PDB entry 8QSY | electron microscopy, 2.68 A resolution | chains PK and PL of the 74 polymer chains in the assembly

# Chain PK (and PL)
Protein: Portal protein
Organism: Haloferax tailed virus 1
Notes: chain PL of this document is another copy of the same molecule, construct and numbering; everything in this record applies to it too
UniProtKB: A0A410N6Q2 (A0A410N6Q2_9CAUD); residue numbers follow UniProt; this construct covers 1-675
Sequence (675 residues; row label = number of the first residue in the row):
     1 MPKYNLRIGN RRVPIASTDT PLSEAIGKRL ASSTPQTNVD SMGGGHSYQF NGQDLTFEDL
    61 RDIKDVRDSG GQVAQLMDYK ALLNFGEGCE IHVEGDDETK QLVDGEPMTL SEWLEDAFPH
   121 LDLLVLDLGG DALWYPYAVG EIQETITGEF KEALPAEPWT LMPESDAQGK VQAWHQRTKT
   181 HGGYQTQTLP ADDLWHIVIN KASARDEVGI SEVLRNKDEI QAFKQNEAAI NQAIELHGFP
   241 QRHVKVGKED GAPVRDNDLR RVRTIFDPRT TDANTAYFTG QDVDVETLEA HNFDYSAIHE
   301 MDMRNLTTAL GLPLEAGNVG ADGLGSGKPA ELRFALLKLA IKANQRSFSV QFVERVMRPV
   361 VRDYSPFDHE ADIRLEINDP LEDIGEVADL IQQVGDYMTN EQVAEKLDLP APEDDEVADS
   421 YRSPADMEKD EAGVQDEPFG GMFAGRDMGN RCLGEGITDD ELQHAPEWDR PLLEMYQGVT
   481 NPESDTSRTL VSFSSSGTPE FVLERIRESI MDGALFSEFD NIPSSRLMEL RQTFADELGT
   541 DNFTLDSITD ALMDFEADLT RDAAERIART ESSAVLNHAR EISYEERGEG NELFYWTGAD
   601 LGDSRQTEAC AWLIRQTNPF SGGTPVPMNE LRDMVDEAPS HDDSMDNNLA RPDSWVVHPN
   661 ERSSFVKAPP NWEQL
Disordered / not traced: 1-30, 46-48, 435-675 (chain PL: 1-30, 46-51, 435-675)
Modified residues: His-196 (nd1-phosphonohistidine; HIP); His-243 (nd1-phosphonohistidine; HIP); His-291 (nd1-phosphonohistidine; HIP)

# Chain PK / chain PL interface
Residue-residue contacts (183; chain PK residue first):
  Ala-31(PK) / Ile-142(PL)
  Ala-31(PK) / Glu-144(PL)  hydrogen bond (backbone-side chain)
  Ala-31(PK) / Tyr-364(PL)
  Ser-32(PK) / Gln-143(PL)  hydrogen bond
  Ser-32(PK) / Glu-144(PL)  hydrogen bond (backbone-backbone)
  Ser-33(PK) / Gln-143(PL)
  Ser-33(PK) / Glu-144(PL)
  Ser-33(PK) / Thr-145(PL)  hydrogen bond (side chain-backbone)
  Ser-33(PK) / Ile-146(PL)
  Thr-34(PK) / Gln-143(PL)  hydrogen bond (backbone-side chain)
  Pro-35(PK) / Glu-141(PL)
  Pro-35(PK) / Gln-143(PL)
  Gln-36(PK) / Glu-141(PL)  hydrogen bond (backbone-side chain)
  Gln-36(PK) / Gln-187(PL)  hydrogen bond (backbone-side chain)
  Gln-36(PK) / Asp-193(PL)
  Thr-37(PK) / Glu-141(PL)  hydrogen bond
  Thr-37(PK) / Ala-156(PL)
  Thr-37(PK) / Gln-176(PL)
  Thr-37(PK) / Gln-187(PL)
  Thr-37(PK) / Leu-189(PL)
  Asn-38(PK) / Gln-176(PL)  hydrogen bond (backbone-side chain)
  Asn-38(PK) / Thr-178(PL)
  Asn-38(PK) / Gln-185(PL)
  Asn-38(PK) / Gln-187(PL)
  Val-39(PK) / Glu-157(PL)
  Val-39(PK) / Thr-178(PL)
  Asp-40(PK) / Arg-61(PL)  salt bridge
  Asp-40(PK) / Glu-157(PL)
  Asp-40(PK) / Trp-159(PL)  hydrogen bond
  Asp-40(PK) / Thr-178(PL)
  Asp-40(PK) / Lys-179(PL)  hydrogen bond (side chain-backbone)
  Ser-41(PK) / Lys-179(PL)
  Met-42(PK) / Thr-180(PL)
  Met-42(PK) / His-181(PL)  hydrogen bond (backbone-backbone)
  Gly-43(PK) / His-181(PL)
  Gly-44(PK) / His-181(PL)
  Gly-44(PK) / Gly-182(PL)
  Ala-202(PK) / Trp-159(PL)
  Ser-203(PK) / Glu-157(PL)  hydrogen bond
  Ser-203(PK) / Trp-159(PL)
  Ala-204(PK) / Asp-127(PL)
  Ala-204(PK) / Pro-155(PL)  hydrophobic
  Arg-205(PK) / Glu-141(PL)  salt bridge
  Arg-205(PK) / Leu-154(PL)
  Arg-205(PK) / Pro-155(PL)  hydrogen bond (side chain-backbone)
  Arg-205(PK) / Ala-156(PL)
  Arg-215(PK) / Arg-67(PL)  hydrogen bond (side chain-backbone)
  Arg-215(PK) / Asp-68(PL)
  Arg-215(PK) / Ser-69(PL)
  Arg-215(PK) / Gly-70(PL)
  Arg-215(PK) / Ala-74(PL)
  Arg-215(PK) / Asp-78(PL)  salt bridge
  Asn-216(PK) / Gly-70(PL)
  Asn-216(PK) / Gly-71(PL)  hydrogen bond (side chain-backbone)
  Glu-219(PK) / Gly-71(PL)
  Ala-229(PK) / Phe-239(PL)  hydrophobic
  Ile-230(PK) / Phe-239(PL)
  Gln-232(PK) / Pro-268(PL)
  Ala-233(PK) / Phe-239(PL)  hydrophobic
  Glu-235(PK) / Thr-271(PL)
  Glu-235(PK) / Asp-272(PL)
  Glu-235(PK) / Ala-273(PL)
  Leu-236(PK) / Arg-242(PL)  hydrogen bond (backbone-side chain)
  Leu-236(PK) / Pro-268(PL)  hydrophobic
  His-237(PK) / Pro-240(PL)  hydrogen bond (side chain-backbone)
  Phe-239(PK) / Ala-273(PL)  hydrophobic
  Gln-241(PK) / Arg-242(PL)  hydrogen bond
  Gln-241(PK) / Ala-273(PL)
  Gln-241(PK) / Thr-275(PL)
  Gln-241(PK) / Tyr-277(PL)
  Arg-242(PK) / Ala-276(PL)
  Arg-242(PK) / Tyr-277(PL)  hydrogen bond (backbone-backbone)
  His-243(PK) / Tyr-277(PL)
  His-243(PK) / Thr-279(PL)
  His-243(PK) / Val-283(PL)
  His-243(PK) / Asp-284(PL)
  His-243(PK) / Val-285(PL)
  Val-244(PK) / Tyr-277(PL)  hydrogen bond (backbone-backbone)
  Val-244(PK) / Phe-278(PL)
  Val-244(PK) / Thr-279(PL)  hydrogen bond (backbone-backbone)
  Lys-245(PK) / Thr-279(PL)
  Lys-245(PK) / Gly-280(PL)
  Lys-245(PK) / Gln-281(PL)
  Lys-245(PK) / Val-283(PL)
  Lys-245(PK) / Asp-284(PL)  salt bridge
  Val-246(PK) / Thr-279(PL)  hydrogen bond (backbone-backbone)
  Val-246(PK) / Gly-280(PL)
  Val-246(PK) / Gln-281(PL)
  Gly-247(PK) / Gln-281(PL)  hydrogen bond (backbone-side chain)
  Glu-249(PK) / Gln-281(PL)
  Asp-250(PK) / Lys-248(PL)  salt bridge
  Leu-259(PK) / Phe-278(PL)
  Leu-259(PK) / Thr-279(PL)
  Val-262(PK) / Phe-278(PL)  hydrophobic
  Arg-263(PK) / Phe-278(PL)
  Phe-266(PK) / Phe-278(PL)  hydrophobic
  Pro-268(PK) / Ala-276(PL)  hydrophobic
  Asp-284(PK) / Gln-281(PL)  hydrogen bond
  Leu-288(PK) / Tyr-277(PL)  hydrophobic
  Leu-288(PK) / Val-285(PL)
  His-291(PK) / Pro-240(PL)
  His-291(PK) / Arg-242(PL)
  His-291(PK) / Thr-287(PL)
  Phe-293(PK) / Gly-238(PL)
  Phe-293(PK) / Phe-239(PL)  hydrophobic
  Phe-293(PK) / Pro-240(PL)
  Phe-293(PK) / Ala-290(PL)  hydrophobic
  Ala-297(PK) / Tyr-295(PL)
  Ile-298(PK) / Phe-239(PL)  hydrophobic
  Ile-298(PK) / Tyr-295(PL)
  Met-301(PK) / Tyr-295(PL)  hydrophobic
  Met-301(PK) / His-299(PL)
  Arg-304(PK) / Asn-318(PL)  hydrogen bond (side chain-backbone)
  Asn-305(PK) / Gln-72(PL)  hydrogen bond
  Asn-305(PK) / Glu-227(PL)  hydrogen bond
  Thr-308(PK) / Gln-72(PL)
  Thr-308(PK) / Gln-75(PL)
  Thr-308(PK) / Asn-318(PL)  hydrogen bond
  Gly-311(PK) / Gln-75(PL)
  Gly-311(PK) / Tyr-79(PL)  hydrogen bond (backbone-side chain)
  Leu-314(PK) / Asn-318(PL)
  Asp-322(PK) / Gly-320(PL)
  Leu-324(PK) / Glu-315(PL)
  Leu-324(PK) / Asn-318(PL)
  Leu-324(PK) / Val-319(PL)
  Leu-324(PK) / Gly-320(PL)
  Lys-328(PK) / Ala-330(PL)
  Lys-328(PK) / Phe-334(PL)
  Pro-329(PK) / Glu-315(PL)
  Pro-329(PK) / Gly-325(PL)
  Leu-332(PK) / Pro-313(PL)  hydrophobic
  Leu-332(PK) / Glu-315(PL)
  Leu-332(PK) / Ala-316(PL)
  Leu-332(PK) / Phe-334(PL)  hydrophobic
  Leu-332(PK) / Leu-337(PL)  hydrophobic
  Arg-333(PK) / Glu-315(PL)
  Arg-333(PK) / Asn-318(PL)
  Ala-335(PK) / Leu-381(PL)  hydrophobic
  Leu-336(PK) / Tyr-79(PL)  hydrophobic
  Leu-336(PK) / Leu-83(PL)  hydrophobic
  Leu-336(PK) / Ala-316(PL)  hydrophobic
  Leu-339(PK) / Leu-82(PL)
  Leu-339(PK) / Gly-86(PL)
  Leu-339(PK) / Glu-87(PL)
  Leu-339(PK) / Pro-380(PL)  hydrophobic
  Ala-340(PK) / Leu-82(PL)  hydrophobic
  Lys-342(PK) / Gly-86(PL)
  Lys-342(PK) / Glu-87(PL)
  Ala-343(PK) / Leu-82(PL)  hydrophobic
  Ala-343(PK) / Leu-126(PL)  hydrophobic
  Arg-346(PK) / Leu-123(PL)
  Ser-347(PK) / Leu-123(PL)
  Val-350(PK) / His-120(PL)
  Val-350(PK) / Leu-123(PL)  hydrophobic
  Glu-354(PK) / His-120(PL)  salt bridge
  Glu-386(PK) / Gly-385(PL)
  Leu-390(PK) / Ile-384(PL)  hydrophobic
  Leu-390(PK) / Ala-388(PL)  hydrophobic
  Gln-393(PK) / Ala-388(PL)
  Gln-393(PK) / Asp-389(PL)  hydrogen bond
  Gln-393(PK) / Gln-392(PL)
  Val-394(PK) / Ala-388(PL)  hydrophobic
  Val-394(PK) / Ile-391(PL)  hydrophobic
  Val-394(PK) / Leu-407(PL)  hydrophobic
  Asp-396(PK) / Ser-423(PL)  hydrogen bond (backbone-side chain)
  Asp-396(PK) / Pro-424(PL)
  Asp-396(PK) / Ala-425(PL)  hydrogen bond (backbone-backbone)
  Tyr-397(PK) / Ile-391(PL)  hydrophobic
  Tyr-397(PK) / Asn-400(PL)
  Tyr-397(PK) / Val-403(PL)  hydrophobic
  Tyr-397(PK) / Ser-423(PL)
  Tyr-397(PK) / Pro-424(PL)
  Met-398(PK) / Leu-409(PL)  hydrophobic
  Gln-402(PK) / Pro-410(PL)
  Ser-420(PK) / Glu-428(PL)
  Tyr-421(PK) / Pro-412(PL)
  Tyr-421(PK) / Pro-424(PL)  hydrophobic
  Tyr-421(PK) / Ala-425(PL)
  Tyr-421(PK) / Glu-428(PL)  hydrogen bond (backbone-side chain)
  Arg-422(PK) / Ala-425(PL)
  Arg-422(PK) / Glu-428(PL)  hydrogen bond (backbone-side chain)
  Arg-422(PK) / Lys-429(PL)
  Arg-422(PK) / Ala-432(PL)
Interface residues without a listed pair, chain PK (93 interface residues in all): Ala-222, Asn-226, Pro-240, Lys-248, Asn-292, Asp-294, Ala-309, Leu-312, Pro-313, Ser-326, Lys-406
Interface residues without a listed pair, chain PL (107 interface residues in all): Lys-64, Asp-122, Thr-160, Leu-161, Leu-194, Ile-230, Asn-231, Ile-234, Gln-241, Asn-274, Gly-317, Gly-395

# Overview
The interface between chain PK and chain PL involves 93 residues on one side and 107 on the other, with 35
hydrogen bonds and 6 salt bridges. Among the polar pairs are Asp-40(PK)/Arg-61(PL), Arg-205(PK)/Glu-141(PL)
and Arg-215(PK)/Asp-78(PL).
Chain PK and chain PL are both Portal protein (Haloferax tailed virus 1); the structure, Portal capsid
interface of full Haloferax tailed virus 1, was determined by electron microscopy, deposited together with
8QPG, 8QPQ, 8QQN, 8QSI, 9FKB, 9H4P, 9H5B and 9H7V.
